PDB entry 7VOK | X-ray diffraction, 3.40 A resolution | chain A

Chain A:
Name: Elongation factor Tu
From: Mycobacterium tuberculosis
UniProt: A0A045IWT1 (A0A045IWT1_MYCTX); numbering as in UniProt (aligned over 1-396)
Amino-acid sequence (396 residues; each row starts with the number of its first residue):
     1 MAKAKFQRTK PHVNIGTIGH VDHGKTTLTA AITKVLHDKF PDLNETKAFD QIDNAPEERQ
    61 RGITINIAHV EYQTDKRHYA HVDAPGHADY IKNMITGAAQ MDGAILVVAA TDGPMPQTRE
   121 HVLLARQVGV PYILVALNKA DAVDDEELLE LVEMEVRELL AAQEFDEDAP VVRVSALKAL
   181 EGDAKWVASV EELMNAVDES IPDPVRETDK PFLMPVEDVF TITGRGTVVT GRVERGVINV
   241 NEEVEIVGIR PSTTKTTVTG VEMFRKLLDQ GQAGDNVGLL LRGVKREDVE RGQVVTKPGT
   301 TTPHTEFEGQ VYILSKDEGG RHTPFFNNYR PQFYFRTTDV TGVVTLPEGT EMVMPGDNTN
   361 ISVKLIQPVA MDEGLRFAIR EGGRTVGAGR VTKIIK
Disordered / not traced: 1-9
Ion coordination: Mg2+: T26 (together with GDP)
Residues lining bound ligands: GDP (guanosine-5'-diphosphate): H20, V21, D22, H23, G24, K25, T26, T27, F49, D53, N138, K139, D141, S175, A176, L177
From the paper describing this entry:
  - binding site for GDP: D22, G24, K25, T26, T27, N138, D141, A176
  - Mg2+ coordination through a water molecule: D83

Overview:
Bound to chain A: GDP. The paper reports a binding site for GDP at D22, G24 and K25 among others;
water-mediated Mg2+ coordination by D83.
Chain A is Elongation factor Tu (Mycobacterium tuberculosis); the structure, The Crystal structure of EF-Tu
and GDP from Mycobacterium tuberculosis, was determined by X-ray diffraction.
